PDB entry 2G3F | X-ray diffraction, 2.00 A resolution | chain A

# Chain A
Name: Imidazolonepropionase
Source organism: Bacillus subtilis
Notes: EC 3.5.2.7
Reference sequence: P42084 (HUTI_BACSU); residue numbers follow UniProt; this construct covers 1-421
Chain sequence (421 residues; each row starts with the number of its first residue):
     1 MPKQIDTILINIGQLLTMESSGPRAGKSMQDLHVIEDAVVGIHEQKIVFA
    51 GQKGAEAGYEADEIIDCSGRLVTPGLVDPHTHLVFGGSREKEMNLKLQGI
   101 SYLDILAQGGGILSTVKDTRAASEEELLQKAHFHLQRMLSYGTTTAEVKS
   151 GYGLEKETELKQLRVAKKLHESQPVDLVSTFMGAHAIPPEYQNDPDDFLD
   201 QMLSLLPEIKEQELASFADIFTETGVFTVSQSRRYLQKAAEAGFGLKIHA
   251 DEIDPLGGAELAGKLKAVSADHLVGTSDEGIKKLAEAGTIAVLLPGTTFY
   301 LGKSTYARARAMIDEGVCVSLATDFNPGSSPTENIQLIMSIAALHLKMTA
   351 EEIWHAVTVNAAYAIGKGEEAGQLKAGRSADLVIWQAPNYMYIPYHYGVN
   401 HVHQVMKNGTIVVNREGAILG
Disordered / not traced: 1, 416-421
Bound ions: Zn2+: His-80, His-82, His-249, Asp-324
Ligand contacts: 2H-imidazol-4-ylacetic acid (IZC): His-82, Arg-89, Tyr-102, Ile-112, Tyr-152, His-185, Phe-221, His-249, Glu-252, His-272, Asn-326, Gly-328, Ser-329
Swiss-Prot annotation at these positions:
  - binding site (Fe(3+)): His-80, His-82, His-249, Asp-324
  - binding site (Zn(2+)): His-80, His-82, His-249, Asp-324
  - binding site (4-imidazolone-5-propanoate): Arg-89, Tyr-152, His-185, Glu-252, Ser-329
  - binding site (N-formimidoyl-L-glutamate): Tyr-152, Asn-326, Gly-328

# In short
Chain A binds 2H-imidazol-4-ylacetic acid. The Zn2+ site is built by His-80, His-82, His-249 and Asp-324.
UniProt lists 4 Fe3+-binding residues, 4 Zn2+-binding residues, 5 residues binding 4-imidazolone-5-propanoate
and 3 N-formimidoyl-L-glutamate-binding residues.
Chain A is Imidazolonepropionase (Bacillus subtilis); the structure, Crystal Structure of
imidazolonepropionase complexed with imidazole-4-acetic acid sodium salt, a substrate homologue, was
determined by X-ray diffraction, deposited together with 2BB0.
